PDB entry 3NH4 | X-ray diffraction, 2.00 A resolution | chain A

# Chain A
Molecule: Aspartoacylase-2
Organism: Mus musculus
Notes: EC 3.5.1.-
Reference sequence: Q91XE4 (ACY3_MOUSE); residues 1-318 here = UniProt positions 1-318
Sequence (327 residues; numbered -8 to 318; the number before each row is that of its first residue; numbers below 1 keep their minus sign (Met-8 is residue -8)):
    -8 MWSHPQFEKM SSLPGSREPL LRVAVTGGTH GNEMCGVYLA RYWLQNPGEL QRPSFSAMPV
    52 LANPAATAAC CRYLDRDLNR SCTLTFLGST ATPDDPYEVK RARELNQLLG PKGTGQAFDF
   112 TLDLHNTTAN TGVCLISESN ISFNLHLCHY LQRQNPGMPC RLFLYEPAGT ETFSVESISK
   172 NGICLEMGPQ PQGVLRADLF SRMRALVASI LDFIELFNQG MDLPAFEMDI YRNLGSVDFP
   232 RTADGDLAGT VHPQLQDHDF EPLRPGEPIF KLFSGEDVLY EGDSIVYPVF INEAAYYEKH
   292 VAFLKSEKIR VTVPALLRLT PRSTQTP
Not modelled in the structure: -8 to 6, 310-318
Sequence notes: expression tag (-8 to 0)
Ion coordination: Zn2+: His21, Glu24, His116 (together with acetate ion); Cs+ site 1 near Gln42 (its only coordinating residue here); Cs+ site 2: Asn121, Asp250
Swiss-Prot annotation at these positions:
  - binding site (Zn(2+)): His21, Glu24, His116
  - binding site (substrate): Arg63, Asn70, Arg71, Glu177, Tyr287
  - modified residue: Thr317 (Phosphothreonine)
Reported in the primary citation:
  - Zn2+ coordination: His21, Glu24, His116
  - catalytic residues: His21, Glu24, Arg63, Asp68, His116, Tyr287
  - catalytic residues: Glu177 (proposed by the authors, not directly observed)
  - binding site for formate: Arg63, Asn70, Arg71, Tyr287
  - binding site for acetate ion: Glu177
  - mutagenesis - R63A: abolished catalytic activity (citing earlier work)
  - mutagenesis - N70A: unchanged catalytic activity (citing earlier work)
  - mutagenesis - E177A: abolished catalytic activity
  - mutagenesis - Y156A (1.3-fold), E177D (0.3 s-1): decreased catalytic activity
  - mutagenesis - R71A (2.0-fold), F164A (2.0-fold): increased catalytic activity
  - specificity-determining residues: Glu167
  - mutagenesis - E167R (0.1 s-1): increased catalytic activity on NAD
  - mutagenesis - Y287A (8% of wt-mAA3 kcat): decreased catalytic activity on NAY (citing earlier work)
  - mutagenesis - Y287A: decreased catalytic activity on NA-DCVC
  - mutagenesis - E167R (kcat 0.6 s-1): decreased catalytic activity on NAY

# Overview
His21, Glu24 and His116 coordinate Zn2+. The Cs+ site 2 is built by Asn121 and Asp250. UniProt lists 3
Zn2+-binding residues and 5 substrate-binding residues. From the paper: catalytic residues His21, Glu24 and
Arg63 among others; R63A and E177A abolish catalytic activity; 9 substitutions were tested in all.
Chain A is Aspartoacylase-2 (Mus musculus); the structure, Crystal structure of murine aminoacylase 3, was
determined by X-ray diffraction together with 3NFZ, 3NH5 and 3NH8 from the same study.
